5GZD - chain A; structure by X-ray diffraction, 1.19 A resolution.

# Chain A
Protein: Galectin-8
Source organism: Homo sapiens
Notes: fragment: carbohydrate recognition domain
UniProtKB: O00214 (LEG8_HUMAN); residues 14-161 here correspond to UniProt positions 7-154 (UniProt number = residue number - 7)
Sequence (148 residues; row label = number of the first residue in the row):
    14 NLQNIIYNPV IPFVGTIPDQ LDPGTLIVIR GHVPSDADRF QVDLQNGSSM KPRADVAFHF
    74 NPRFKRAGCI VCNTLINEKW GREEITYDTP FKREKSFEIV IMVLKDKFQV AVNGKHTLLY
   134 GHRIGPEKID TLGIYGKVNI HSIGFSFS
From the paper describing this entry:
  - binding site for beta-D-galactopyranose: Arg-52, His-72, Asn-74, Arg-76, Trp-93, Glu-96

# Overview
From the paper: a binding site for beta-D-galactopyranose at Arg-52, His-72 and Asn-74 among others.
Chain A is Galectin-8 (Homo sapiens); the structure, Galectin-8 N-terminal domain carbohydrate recognition
domain, was determined by X-ray diffraction together with 5GZC, 5GZE, 5GZF and 5GZG from the same study.
